3NUY - chain A; structure by X-ray diffraction, 2.10 A resolution.

== Chain A ==
Protein: PkB-like
Organism: Homo sapiens
Reference sequence: Q9UPJ8 (Q9UPJ8_HUMAN); residues 73-358 here correspond to UniProt positions 65-350 (UniProt number = residue number - 8)
Sequence (286 residues; row label = number of the first residue in the row):
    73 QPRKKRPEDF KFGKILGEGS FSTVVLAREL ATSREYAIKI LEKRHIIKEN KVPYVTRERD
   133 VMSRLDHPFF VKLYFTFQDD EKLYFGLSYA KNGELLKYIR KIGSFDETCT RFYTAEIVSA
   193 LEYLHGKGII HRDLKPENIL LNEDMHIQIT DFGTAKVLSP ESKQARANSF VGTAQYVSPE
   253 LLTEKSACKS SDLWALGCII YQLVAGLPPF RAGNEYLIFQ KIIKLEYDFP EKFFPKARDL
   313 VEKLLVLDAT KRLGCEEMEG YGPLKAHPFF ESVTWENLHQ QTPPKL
Disordered / not traced: 232-240
Modified / non-standard residues: S241 (phosphoserine; SEP)
Small-molecule neighbours: quinazolin-4(1H)-one (JPZ): L88, V96, A109, V143, L159, S160, Y161, A162, L212, Q220, T222

== Summary ==
Ligands of chain A: quinazolin-4(1H)-one.
Chain A is PkB-like (Homo sapiens); the structure, phosphoinositide-dependent kinase-1 (PDK1) with fragment17,
was determined by X-ray diffraction, deposited together with 3NUS and 3NUU.
